7KTP - chains A and C of the 4 polymer chains in the assembly; structure by electron microscopy, 4.80 A resolution (low resolution: residue-level contacts below are approximate; hydrogen-bond / salt-bridge calls are withheld).

# Chain A
Molecule: Histone-lysine N-methyltransferase EZH1
From: Homo sapiens
Notes: EC 2.1.1.356
UniProtKB: Q92800 (EZH1_HUMAN); residue numbers follow UniProt; this construct covers 1-747
Chain sequence (747 residues; each row starts with the number of its first residue):
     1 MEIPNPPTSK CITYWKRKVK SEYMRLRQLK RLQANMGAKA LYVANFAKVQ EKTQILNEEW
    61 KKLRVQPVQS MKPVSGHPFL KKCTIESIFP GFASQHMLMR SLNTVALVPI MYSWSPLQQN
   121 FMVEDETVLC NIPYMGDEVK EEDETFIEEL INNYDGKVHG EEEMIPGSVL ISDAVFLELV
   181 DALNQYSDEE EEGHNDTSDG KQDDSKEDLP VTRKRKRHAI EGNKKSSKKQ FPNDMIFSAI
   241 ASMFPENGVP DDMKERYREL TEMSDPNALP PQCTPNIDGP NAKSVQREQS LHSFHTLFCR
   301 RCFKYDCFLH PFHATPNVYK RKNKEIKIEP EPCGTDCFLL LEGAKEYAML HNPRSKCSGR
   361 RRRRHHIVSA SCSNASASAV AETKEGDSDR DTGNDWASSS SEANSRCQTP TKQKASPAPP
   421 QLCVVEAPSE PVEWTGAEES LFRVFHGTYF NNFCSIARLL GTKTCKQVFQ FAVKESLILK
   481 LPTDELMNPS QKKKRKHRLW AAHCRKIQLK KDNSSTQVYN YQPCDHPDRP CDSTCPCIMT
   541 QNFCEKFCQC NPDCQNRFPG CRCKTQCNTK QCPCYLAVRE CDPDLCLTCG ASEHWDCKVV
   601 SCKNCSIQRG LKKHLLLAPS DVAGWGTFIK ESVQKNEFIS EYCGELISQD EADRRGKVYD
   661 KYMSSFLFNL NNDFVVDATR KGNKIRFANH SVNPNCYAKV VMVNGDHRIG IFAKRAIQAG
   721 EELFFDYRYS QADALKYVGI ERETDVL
Disordered / not traced: 1-30, 74-79, 125-271, 323-431, 478-517, 728-747
Metal / ion sites: Zn2+ site 1: Cys-302, Cys-307, His-310; Zn2+ site 2: Cys-524, Cys-548; Zn2+ site 3: Cys-531, Cys-544, Cys-550; Zn2+ site 4: Cys-531, Cys-544; Zn2+ site 5: Cys-561, Cys-581, Cys-589; Zn2+ site 6: Cys-561, Cys-567, Cys-572; Zn2+ site 7 near Cys-567 (its only coordinating residue here)
What the authors report for this chain:
  - mutagenesis - R31A/R64A/R100A/R321A/R443A: unchanged catalytic activity on methyltransferase

# Chain C
Molecule: Polycomb protein SUZ12
From: Homo sapiens
UniProtKB: Q15022 (SUZ12_HUMAN); numbering as in UniProt (aligned over 1-739)
Chain sequence (739 residues; row label = number of the first residue in the row):
     1 MAPQKHGGGG GGGSGPSAGS GGGGFGGSAA VAAATASGGK SGGGSCGGGG SYSASSSSSA
    61 AAAAGAAVLP VKKPKMEHVQ ADHELFLQAF EKPTQIYRFL RTRNLIAPIF LHRTLTYMSH
   121 RNSRTNIKRK TFKVDDMLSK VEKMKGEQES HSLSAHLQLT FTGFFHKNDK PSPNSENEQN
   181 SVTLEVLLVK VCHKKRKDVS CPIRQVPTGK KQVPLNPDLN QTKPGNFPSL AVSSNEFEPS
   241 NSHMVKSYSL LFRVTRPGRR EFNGMINGET NENIDVNEEL PARRKRNRED GEKTFVAQMT
   301 VFDKNRRLQL LDGEYEVAMQ EMEECPISKK RATWETILDG KRLPPFETFS QGPTLQFTLR
   361 WTGETNDKST APIAKPLATR NSESLHQENK PGSVKPTQTI AVKESLTTDL QTRKEKDTPN
   421 ENRQKLRIFY QFLYNNNTRQ QTEARDDLHC PWCTLNCRKL YSLLKHLKLC HSRFIFNYVY
   481 HPKGARIDVS INECYDGSYA GNPQDIHRQP GFAFSRNGPV KRTPITHILV CRPKRTKASM
   541 SEFLESEDGE VEQQRTYSSG HNRLYFHSDT CLPLRPQEME VDSEDEKDPE WLREKTITQI
   601 EEFSDVNEGE KEVMKLWNLH VMKHGFIADN QMNHACMLFV ENYGQKIIKK NLCRNFMLHL
   661 VSMHDFNLIS IMSIDKAVTK LREMQQKLEK GESASPANEE ITEEQNGTAN GFSEINSKEK
   721 ALETDSVSGV SKQSKKQKL
Disordered / not traced: 1-77, 147-154, 168-181, 217-228, 257-294, 323-351, 362-426, 483-484, 502-518, 534-560, 687-739

# Chain A / chain C interface
Residue-residue contacts (91; chain A residue first):
  Met-111(A) / Cys-571(C)
  Trp-114(A) / Ser-568(C)
  Ser-115(A) / Trp-591(C)
  Pro-116(A) / Trp-591(C)
  Leu-117(A) / Trp-591(C)
  Gln-118(A) / Asp-585(C)
  Phe-121(A) / Lys-595(C)
  Thr-274(A) / Asn-607(C)
  Pro-275(A) / Asn-607(C)
  Asn-276(A) / Asn-607(C)
  Asn-276(A) / Glu-610(C)
  Ile-277(A) / Arg-654(C)
  Asp-278(A) / Asn-651(C)
  Asp-278(A) / Leu-652(C)
  Asp-278(A) / Arg-654(C)
  Asp-278(A) / Asn-655(C)
  Leu-291(A) / Leu-658(C)
  Phe-294(A) / Glu-610(C)
  Phe-294(A) / Leu-658(C)
  Phe-294(A) / His-659(C)
  Phe-294(A) / Ser-662(C)
  His-295(A) / Asp-665(C)
  Leu-297(A) / Met-614(C)
  Phe-298(A) / His-659(C)
  Phe-298(A) / Phe-666(C)
  Phe-298(A) / Leu-668(C)
  Arg-300(A) / Asp-629(C)
  Arg-300(A) / Leu-668(C)
  Phe-303(A) / Trp-617(C)
  Phe-303(A) / Phe-626(C)
  Phe-303(A) / Ile-627(C)
  Phe-303(A) / Asp-629(C)
  Phe-303(A) / Met-632(C)
  Phe-303(A) / Leu-668(C)
  Lys-304(A) / Met-622(C)
  Tyr-305(A) / Met-614(C)
  Tyr-305(A) / His-659(C)
  Phe-308(A) / Thr-596(C)
  His-313(A) / Phe-666(C)
  Val-318(A) / Phe-666(C)
  Tyr-319(A) / Asp-665(C)
  Arg-321(A) / His-664(C)
  Arg-321(A) / Asn-667(C)
  Leu-441(A) / Arg-654(C)
  Thr-448(A) / His-664(C)
  Thr-448(A) / Ile-671(C)
  Tyr-449(A) / Ile-671(C)
  Leu-459(A) / Asp-675(C)
  Leu-459(A) / Val-678(C)
  Leu-459(A) / Arg-682(C)
  Leu-460(A) / Arg-682(C)
  Lys-546(A) / Asp-629(C)
  Pro-583(A) / Ala-628(C)
  Asp-584(A) / Ala-628(C)
  Asp-584(A) / Asp-629(C)
  Asp-584(A) / Asn-630(C)
  Gln-608(A) / Ile-627(C)
  Lys-612(A) / Asp-585(C)
  Lys-612(A) / Glu-586(C)
  His-614(A) / Met-579(C)
  His-614(A) / Ser-583(C)
  His-614(A) / Glu-584(C)
  Leu-616(A) / Tyr-565(C)
  Leu-616(A) / Glu-584(C)
  Leu-617(A) / Tyr-565(C)
  Leu-617(A) / Phe-566(C)
  Leu-617(A) / His-567(C)
  Pro-619(A) / Phe-566(C)
  Asp-621(A) / Arg-563(C)
  Phe-628(A) / Arg-563(C)
  Phe-628(A) / Tyr-565(C)
  Lys-630(A) / His-561(C)
  Lys-630(A) / Met-579(C)
  Lys-630(A) / Glu-580(C)
  Ser-632(A) / Val-79(C)
  Ser-632(A) / Ala-81(C)
  Val-633(A) / Ala-81(C)
  Gln-634(A) / Gln-80(C)
  Gln-634(A) / Ala-81(C)
  Lys-681(A) / Trp-591(C)
  Lys-684(A) / Ser-568(C)
  Lys-684(A) / Glu-584(C)
  Asn-704(A) / Ile-627(C)
  Ala-716(A) / Ala-81(C)
  Ala-716(A) / Leu-85(C)
  Ile-717(A) / Leu-85(C)
  Gln-718(A) / Asp-82(C)
  Gln-718(A) / Leu-85(C)
  Gln-718(A) / Tyr-434(C)
  Gln-718(A) / Asn-435(C)
  Gly-720(A) / Tyr-565(C)
Other interface residues (no listed pair), chain A (65 interface residues in all): Cys-273, Arg-287, Asp-306, Phe-445, Arg-458, Gly-461, Ala-618, Trp-625, Glu-631, Lys-635, Arg-715, Glu-721
Other interface residues (no listed pair), chain C (65 interface residues in all): Glu-84, Asn-437, Leu-564, Leu-574, Pro-589, Leu-592, Ile-600, Gly-609, Asn-618, Val-621, Cys-653, Met-657, Val-661, Met-663, Thr-679

# Overview
The chain A/chain C interface involves 65 residues from each chain. Cys-302(A), Cys-307(A) and His-310(A)
coordinate Zn2+ site 1. The Zn2+ site 2 is built by Cys-524(A) and Cys-548(A). The paper reports that
R31A/R64A/R100A/R321A/R443A of chain A leave catalytic activity on methyltransferase unchanged.
Here chain A is Histone-lysine N-methyltransferase EZH1 and chain C is Polycomb protein SUZ12, both from Homo
sapiens. Entry 7KTP (PRC2:EZH1_B from a dimeric PRC2 bound to a nucleosome) was determined by electron
microscopy together with 7KSO, 7KSR and 7KTQ from the same study.
